Entry 1YQX (X-ray diffraction, 2.50 A resolution); this record covers chains A and B.

[Chain A (and B)]
Protein: sinapyl alcohol dehydrogenase
Organism: Populus tremuloides
Notes: EC 1.1.1.195; chain B of this document is another copy of the same molecule, construct and numbering; everything in this record applies to it too
Reference sequence: Q94G59 (Q94G59_POPTM); numbering as in UniProt (aligned over 1-362)
Amino-acid sequence (366 residues; row label = number of the first residue in the row; numbers below 1 keep their minus sign (Gly-3 is residue -3)):
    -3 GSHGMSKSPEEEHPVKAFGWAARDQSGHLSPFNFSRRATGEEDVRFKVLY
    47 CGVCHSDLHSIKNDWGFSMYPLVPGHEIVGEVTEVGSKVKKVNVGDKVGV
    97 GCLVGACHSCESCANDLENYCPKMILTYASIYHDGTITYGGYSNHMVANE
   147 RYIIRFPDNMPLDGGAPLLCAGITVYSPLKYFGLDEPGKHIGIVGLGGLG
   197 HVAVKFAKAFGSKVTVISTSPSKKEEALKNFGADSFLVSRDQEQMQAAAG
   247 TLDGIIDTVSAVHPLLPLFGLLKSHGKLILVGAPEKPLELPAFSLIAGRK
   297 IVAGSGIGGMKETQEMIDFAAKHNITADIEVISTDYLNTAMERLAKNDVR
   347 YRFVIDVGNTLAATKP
Not modelled in the structure: -3 to 3
Sequence notes: cloning artifact (-3 to 0); engineered mutation Asn140 (Asp in Q94G59)
Metal / ion sites: Zn2+ site 1: Cys50, His72, Cys166; Zn2+ site 2: Cys103, Cys106, Cys109, Cys117
Small-molecule neighbours: NADP (NAP; NADP nicotinamide-adenine-dinucleotide phosphate): Cys50, His51, Ser52, His55, Trp61, Cys166, Thr170, Gly191, Leu192, Gly193, Gly194, Leu195, Ile213, Ser214, Thr215, Ser216, Lys219, Thr254, Val255, Ser256, Ala257, Val258, His259, Val277, Gly278, Ala279, Ser301, Gly302, Ile303, Leu340, Asn343, Tyr347, Arg348
Reported in the primary citation:
  - Zn2+ coordination: Cys50, His72, Cys166
  - catalytic residues: Ser52, His55 (proposed by the authors, not directly observed)
  - specificity-determining residues: Thr215 (citing earlier work)
  - specificity-determining residues: Phe289, Ile292, Gly302 (from molecular simulation)
  - mutagenesis - W61L/F289P: decreased catalytic activity on coniferaldehyde
  - mutagenesis - W61L/F289P, L122W/G302F (14-fold): decreased catalytic activity on sinapaldehyde
  - mutagenesis - L122W/G302F: increased catalytic activity on coniferaldehyde
  - mutagenesis - W61L/L122W/F289P/G302F: decreased catalytic activity
  - specificity-determining residues: Leu122 (by similarity / conservation)

[Chain A / chain B interface]
Pairs across the interface - 59 pairs, chain A then chain B:
  Trp61(A) with Phe289(B), hydrophobic
  Leu113(A) with Arg295(B)
  Tyr116(A) with Ile292(B); Ala293(B); Gly294(B); Arg295(B)
  Tyr177(A) with His271(B), hydrogen bond; Arg295(B)
  His271(A) with Tyr116(B); Tyr177(B)
  Leu276(A) with Ile292(B)
  Val277(A) with Ile292(B)
  Gly278(A) with Ala288(B); Ile292(B)
  Pro280(A) with Ala288(B)
  Pro283(A) with Glu285(B); Leu286(B)
  Leu284(A) with Leu284(B); Glu285(B); Leu286(B), hydrogen bond (backbone-backbone)
  Glu285(A) with Pro283(B); Leu284(B)
  Leu286(A) with Pro283(B); Leu284(B), hydrogen bond (backbone-backbone); Val298(B), hydrophobic
  Ala288(A) with Gly278(B); Pro280(B)
  Leu291(A) with Val298(B); Ala299(B); Gly300(B)
  Ile292(A) with Tyr116(B); Leu276(B); Val277(B); Gly278(B); Gly300(B); Ser301(B); Gly302(B)
  Gly294(A) with Tyr116(B)
  Arg295(A) with Leu113(B); Tyr116(B); Ser173(B); Tyr177(B); Gly300(B); Ser301(B)
  Lys296(A) with Ala299(B); Gly300(B), hydrogen bond (backbone-backbone)
  Ile297(A) with Val298(B); Ala299(B), hydrophobic
  Val298(A) with Leu291(B); Ile297(B); Val298(B), hydrogen bond (backbone-backbone)
  Ala299(A) with Leu291(B); Lys296(B)
  Gly300(A) with Leu291(B); Ile292(B); Arg295(B); Lys296(B), hydrogen bond (backbone-backbone)
  Ser301(A) with Ile292(B)
  Gly302(A) with Ile292(B)
Interface residues without a listed pair, chain A (32 interface residues in all): Ser173, Phe178, Leu261, Ser270, Ala279, Pro287, Phe289
Interface residues without a listed pair, chain B (32 interface residues in all): Phe63, Phe178, Ser270, Ala279, Pro287

[Overview]
The chain A/chain B interface involves 32 residues from each chain, with 6 hydrogen bonds. Among the polar
pairs are Tyr177(A)-His271(B), Leu284(A)-Leu286(B) and Lys296(A)-Gly300(B). Bound to chain A: NADP. Cys50(A),
His72(A) and Cys166(A) form the Zn2+ site 1. The paper reports catalytic residues Ser52(A) and His55(A);
W61L/F289P and L122W/G302F of chain A reduce catalytic activity on sinapaldehyde.
Chain A and chain B are both sinapyl alcohol dehydrogenase (Populus tremuloides); the structure, Sinapyl
Alcohol Dehydrogenase at 2.5 Angstrom Resolution, was determined by X-ray diffraction together with 1YQD from
the same study.
